8UB7 - chains D and I of the 9 polymer chains in the assembly; structure by electron microscopy, 3.20 A resolution.

== Chain D ==
Protein: Avd
From: Bordetella phage BPP-1
UniProtKB: chimeric construct of Q775D7, Q9FA38: residues 1-124 from Q775D7 (Q775D7_BPBPP) positions 1-124 (same numbers); residues 125-290 from Q9FA38 positions 5-170 (UniProt number = residue number - 120)
Amino-acid sequence (290 residues; numbered 1 to 290; the number before each row is that of its first residue):
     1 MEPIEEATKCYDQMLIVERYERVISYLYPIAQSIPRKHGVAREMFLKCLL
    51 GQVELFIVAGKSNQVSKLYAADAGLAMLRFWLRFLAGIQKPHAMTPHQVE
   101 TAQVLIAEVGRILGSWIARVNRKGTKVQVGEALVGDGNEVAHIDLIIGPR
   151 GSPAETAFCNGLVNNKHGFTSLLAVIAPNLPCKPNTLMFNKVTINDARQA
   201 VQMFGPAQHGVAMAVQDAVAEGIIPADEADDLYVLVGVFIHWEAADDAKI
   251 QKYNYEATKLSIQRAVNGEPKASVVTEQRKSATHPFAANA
Unresolved in the structure: 1-12, 124-290

== Chain I ==
Molecule: Diversity-generating retroelement (DGR) RNA Sp
Sequence (140 nucleotides; each row starts with the number of its first residue):
     1 CAUGGCUCUGCCAACGCUACGGCUUGGCGGGCUGGCCUUUCCUCAAUAGG
    51 UGGUCAGCCGGUUCUGUCCUGCUUCGGCGAACACGUUACACGGUUCGGCA
   101 AAACGUCGAUUACUGAAAAUGGAAAGGCGGGGCCGACUUC
Unresolved in the structure: 1-2, 34-46, 57-58, 140

== Chain D / chain I interface ==
Contacting residue pairs (7):
  Gln-32(D) / U7(I)  hydrogen bond to the base
  Arg-36(D) / C6(I)  hydrogen bond to the sugar
  Arg-36(D) / U7(I)  sugar contact
  Arg-36(D) / C8(I)  salt bridge to the phosphate
  Arg-36(D) / C32(I)  hydrogen bond to the sugar
  Arg-42(D) / U7(I)  hydrogen bond to the base
  Leu-46(D) / U7(I)  base contact
Interface residues without a listed pair, chain D (5 interface residues in all): Tyr-28
Interface residues without a listed pair, chain I (6 interface residues in all): G5, G31

== In short ==
The interface between chain D and chain I involves 5 residues on one side and 6 on the other; the contacts
include 4 hydrogen bonds and 1 salt bridge. Among the polar pairs are Gln-32(D)/U7(I), Arg-42(D)/U7(I) and
Arg-36(D)/C6(I).
Here chain D is Avd (Bordetella phage BPP-1) and chain I is Diversity-generating retroelement (DGR) RNA Sp.
Entry 8UB7 (Diversity-generating retroelement (DGR) ribonucleoprotein reverse transcriptase - Active state
(N-occupied)) was determined by electron microscopy, deposited together with 8UB8, 8UB9, 8UBA, 8UBB, 8UBC,
8UBD, 8UBE and 8UBF.
